PDB entry 1UZB | X-ray diffraction, 1.40 A resolution | chains A and B

# Chain A (and B)
Molecule: 1-pyrroline-5-carboxylate dehydrogenase
Source organism: Thermus thermophilus
Notes: chain B of this document is another copy of the same molecule, construct and numbering; everything in this record applies to it too
Reference sequence: P83849 (P83849); residue numbers follow UniProt; this construct covers 1-516
Amino-acid sequence (516 residues; row label = number of the first residue in the row):
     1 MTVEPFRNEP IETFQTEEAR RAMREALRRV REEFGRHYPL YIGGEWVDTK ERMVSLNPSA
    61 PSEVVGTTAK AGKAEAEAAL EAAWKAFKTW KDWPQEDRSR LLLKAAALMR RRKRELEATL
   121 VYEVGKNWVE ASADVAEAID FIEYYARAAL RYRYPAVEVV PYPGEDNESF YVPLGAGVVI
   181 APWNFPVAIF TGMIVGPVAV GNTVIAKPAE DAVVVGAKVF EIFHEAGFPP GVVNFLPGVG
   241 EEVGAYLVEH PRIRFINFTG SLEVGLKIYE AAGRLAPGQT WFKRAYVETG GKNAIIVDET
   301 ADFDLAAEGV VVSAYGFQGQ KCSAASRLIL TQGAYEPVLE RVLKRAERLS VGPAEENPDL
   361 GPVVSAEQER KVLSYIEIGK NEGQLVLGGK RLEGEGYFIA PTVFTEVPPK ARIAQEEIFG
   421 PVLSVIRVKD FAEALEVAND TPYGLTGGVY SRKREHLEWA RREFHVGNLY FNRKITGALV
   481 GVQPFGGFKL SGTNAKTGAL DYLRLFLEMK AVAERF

# Interface between chain A and chain B
Residue-residue contacts (145; chain A residue first):
  Phe-6(A) with Val-160(B), hydrophobic
  Lys-91(A) with Glu-463(B), salt bridge
  Arg-151(A) with Glu-158(B), salt bridge
  Tyr-154(A) with Arg-461(B)
  Glu-158(A) with Arg-151(B), salt bridge; Leu-500(B)
  Val-159(A) with Gly-481(B); Val-482(B); Pro-484(B)
  Val-160(A) with Phe-6(B), hydrophobic; Gly-481(B), hydrogen bond (backbone-backbone); Val-482(B)
  Tyr-162(A) with Leu-479(B), hydrophobic; Val-482(B), hydrophobic
  Glu-165(A) with Arg-473(B), salt bridge; Gln-483(B), hydrogen bond
  Asn-167(A) with Val-482(B); Gln-483(B), hydrogen bond
  Glu-168(A) with Arg-461(B), salt bridge
  Ser-169(A) with Pro-484(B)
  Phe-170(A) with Arg-461(B)
  Tyr-171(A) with Asp-501(B), hydrogen bond
  Leu-262(A) with Phe-282(B), hydrophobic
  Leu-266(A) with Leu-275(B), hydrophobic; Phe-282(B), hydrophobic
  Tyr-269(A) with Ala-272(B); Gly-273(B); Phe-282(B), hydrophobic; Lys-283(B), hydrogen bond (side chain-backbone)
  Glu-270(A) with Gly-273(B), hydrogen bond (backbone-backbone); Arg-274(B)
  Ala-272(A) with Tyr-269(B)
  Gly-273(A) with Tyr-269(B); Glu-270(B), hydrogen bond (backbone-backbone)
  Arg-274(A) with Glu-270(B)
  Leu-275(A) with Leu-266(B), hydrophobic
  Gln-279(A) with Leu-490(B)
  Thr-280(A) with Pro-442(B); Lys-489(B); Leu-490(B), hydrogen bond (backbone-backbone)
  Trp-281(A) with Lys-489(B); Leu-490(B)
  Phe-282(A) with Leu-262(B), hydrophobic; Leu-266(B), hydrophobic; Tyr-269(B), hydrophobic; Val-287(B), hydrophobic; Thr-289(B); Lys-489(B); Leu-490(B), hydrophobic; Gly-492(B)
  Lys-283(A) with Tyr-269(B), hydrogen bond (backbone-side chain)
  Arg-284(A) with Thr-493(B)
  Val-287(A) with Phe-282(B), hydrophobic
  Thr-289(A) with Phe-282(B)
  Pro-442(A) with Thr-280(B)
  Arg-454(A) with Glu-514(B), salt bridge
  Leu-457(A) with Glu-514(B)
  Ala-460(A) with Lys-510(B), hydrogen bond (backbone-side chain)
  Arg-461(A) with Tyr-154(B); Glu-168(B), salt bridge; Phe-170(B); Lys-510(B), hydrogen bond (backbone-side chain); Val-512(B)
  Glu-463(A) with Lys-88(B), salt bridge; Lys-91(B), salt bridge
  Phe-464(A) with Lys-510(B), hydrogen bond (backbone-side chain)
  His-465(A) with Glu-508(B), salt bridge
  Val-466(A) with Lys-510(B)
  Gly-467(A) with Lys-510(B); Ala-511(B), hydrogen bond (backbone-backbone)
  Asn-468(A) with Ala-511(B)
  Leu-469(A) with Lys-510(B); Ala-511(B), hydrogen bond (backbone-backbone); Val-512(B); Ala-513(B), hydrogen bond (backbone-backbone)
  Tyr-470(A) with Ala-513(B)
  Phe-471(A) with Val-512(B), hydrophobic; Ala-513(B), hydrogen bond (backbone-backbone); Glu-514(B); Arg-515(B), hydrogen bond (backbone-backbone)
  Asn-472(A) with Arg-515(B)
  Arg-473(A) with Glu-165(B), salt bridge; Arg-515(B)
  Leu-479(A) with Tyr-162(B), hydrophobic
  Gly-481(A) with Val-159(B); Val-160(B), hydrogen bond (backbone-backbone)
  Val-482(A) with Val-159(B); Val-160(B); Tyr-162(B), hydrophobic; Asn-167(B)
  Gln-483(A) with Glu-165(B), hydrogen bond; Asn-167(B), hydrogen bond
  Pro-484(A) with Val-159(B); Ser-169(B); Met-509(B), hydrophobic; Ala-511(B)
  Phe-488(A) with Glu-508(B); Met-509(B); Lys-510(B)
  Lys-489(A) with Thr-280(B); Trp-281(B); Phe-282(B)
  Leu-490(A) with Thr-280(B), hydrogen bond (backbone-backbone); Trp-281(B); Phe-282(B), hydrophobic
  Gly-492(A) with Phe-282(B)
  Thr-493(A) with Arg-284(B)
  Asn-494(A) with Glu-508(B); Met-509(B), hydrogen bond (side chain-backbone)
  Lys-496(A) with Met-509(B)
  Asp-501(A) with Tyr-171(B), hydrogen bond; Arg-504(B), salt bridge; Met-509(B)
  Arg-504(A) with Asp-501(B), salt bridge
  Glu-508(A) with His-465(B), salt bridge; Phe-488(B); Asn-494(B)
  Met-509(A) with Pro-484(B), hydrophobic; Phe-488(B); Asn-494(B), hydrogen bond (backbone-side chain); Lys-496(B); Asp-501(B)
  Lys-510(A) with Ala-460(B), hydrogen bond (side chain-backbone); Arg-461(B), hydrogen bond (side chain-backbone); Phe-464(B), hydrogen bond (side chain-backbone); Val-466(B); Gly-467(B); Leu-469(B); Phe-488(B)
  Ala-511(A) with Gly-467(B), hydrogen bond (backbone-backbone); Asn-468(B); Leu-469(B), hydrogen bond (backbone-backbone); Pro-484(B)
  Val-512(A) with Arg-461(B); Leu-469(B); Phe-471(B), hydrophobic
  Ala-513(A) with Leu-469(B), hydrogen bond (backbone-backbone); Tyr-470(B); Phe-471(B), hydrogen bond (backbone-backbone)
  Glu-514(A) with Arg-454(B), salt bridge; Leu-457(B); Phe-471(B)
  Arg-515(A) with Phe-471(B), hydrogen bond (backbone-backbone); Asn-472(B); Arg-473(B)
Interface residues without a listed pair, chain A (75 interface residues in all): Asn-8, Tyr-144, Pro-161, Asp-166, Gly-265, Arg-462, Leu-500
Interface residues without a listed pair, chain B (76 interface residues in all): Asn-8, Tyr-144, Pro-161, Val-172, Gly-265, Gln-279, Arg-462

# Summary
75 residues of chain A face 76 of chain B across their interface; the contacts include 32 hydrogen bonds and
15 salt bridges. Polar contacts include Lys-91(A)/Glu-463(B), Arg-151(A)/Glu-158(B) and Glu-165(A)/Arg-473(B).
Chain A and chain B are both 1-pyrroline-5-carboxylate dehydrogenase (Thermus thermophilus); the structure,
1-pyrroline-5-carboxylate dehydrogenase, was determined by X-ray diffraction, deposited together with 2IY6,
2BHP, 2BHQ, 2BJA and 2BJK.
